4LF5 - chains A and D of the 21 polymer chains in the assembly; structure by X-ray diffraction, 3.75 A resolution.

[Chain A]
Molecule: 16S rRNA
Source organism: Thermus thermophilus
Sequence (1522 nucleotides; row label = number of the first residue in the row; note: 43 numbers in that range are skipped by the numbering (no residue carries them; nothing is unmodelled there); a row labelled like 190A-190L holds insertion residues (190A, then the next letters in order); numbering starts at 0):
     0 UUUGUUGGAGAGUUUGAUCCUGGCUCAGGGUGAACGCUGGCGGCGUGCCU
    50 AAGACAUGCAAGUCGUGCGGG
    73 CCGCGGGGUUUU
    88 ACUCCG
    95 UGGUC
   101 AGCGGCGGACGGGUGAGUAACGCGUGGGU
  129A G
   130 ACCUACCCGGAAGAGGGGGACAACCCGGGGAAACUCGGGCUAAUCCCCCA
   180 UGUGGACCCGC
190A-190L CCCUUGGGGUGU
   191 GUCCAAAGGGCUUU
   216 GCCCGCUUCCGGAUGGGCCCGCGUCCCAUCAGCUAGUUGGUGGGGUAAUG
   266 GCCCACCAAGGCGACGACGGGUAGCCGGUCUGAGAGGAUGGCCGGCCACA
   316 GGGGCACUGAGACACGGGCCCCACUCCUACGGGAGGCAGCAGUUAGGAAU
   366 CUUCCGCAAUGGGCGCAAGCCUGACGGAGCGACGCCGCUUGGAGGAAGAA
   416 GCCCUUCGGGGUGUAAACUCCUGAA
   442 CCCGGGACGAAACCCCCGACGA
   474 GGGGACUGACGGUACCGGG
   494 GUAAUAGCGCCGGCCAACUCCGUGCCAGCAGCCGCGGUAAUACGGAGGGC
   544 GCGAGCGUUACCCGGAUUCACUGGGCGUAAAGGGCGUGUAGGCGGCCUGG
   594 GGCGUCCCAUGUGAAAGACCACGGCUCAACCGUGGGGGAGCGUGGGAUAC
   644 GCUCAGGCUAGACGGUGGGAGAGGGUGGUGGAAUUCCCGGAGUAGCGGUG
   694 AAAUGCGCAGAUACCGGGAGGAACGCCGAUGGCGAAGGCAGCCACCUGGU
   744 CCACCCGUGACGCUGAGGCGCGAAAGCGUGGGGAGCAAACCGGAUUAGAU
   794 ACCCGGGUAGUCCACGCCCUAAACGAUGCGCGCUAGGUCUCUGGGUCU
   848 CCUGGGGGCCGAAGCUAACGCGUUAAGCGCGCCGCCUGGGGAGUACGGCC
   898 GCAAGGCUGAAACUCAAAGGAAUUGACGGGGGCCCGCACAAGCGGUGGAG
   948 CAUGUGGUUUAAUUCGAAGXAACGCGAAGAACCUUACCAGGCCUUGACAU
   998 GCUAGG
 1003A G
  1004 AACCCGGGUGAAAGCCUGGGGUGCCCC
1030A-1030D GCGA
  1031 GGGGAGCCCUAGCACAGGUGCUGCAUGGCCGUCGUCAGCUCGUGCCGUGA
  1081 GGUGUUGGGUUAAGUCCCGCAACGAGCGCAACCCCCGCCGUUAGUUGCCA
  1131 GCGGUUCGGCCGGGCACUCUAACGGGACUGCCCGCGAAA
  1171 GCGGGAGGAAGGAGGGGACGACGUCUGGUCAGCAUGGCCCUUACGGCCUG
  1221 GGCGACACACGUGCUACAAUGCCCACUACAAAGCGAUGCCACCCGGCAAC
  1271 GGGGAGCUAAUCGCAAAAAGGUGGGCCCAGUUCGGAUUGGGGUCUGCAAC
  1321 CCGACCCCAUGAAGCCGGAAUCGCUAGUAAUCGCGGAUCAG
 1361A C
  1362 CAUGCCGCGGUGAAUACGUUCCCGGGCCUUGUACACACXGCCXGUXACGC
  1412 CAUGGGAGCGGGCUCUACCCGAAGUCGCCGGG
  1446 AGCCUACGGG
  1459 CAGGCGCCGAGGGUAGGGCCCGUGACUGGGGCGAAGUCGUAACAAGGUAG
  1509 CUGUACCGGAAGGUGCGGCUGGAU
 1532A C
  1533 CA
  1536 CUCCUUUCU
Not modelled in the structure: 0-4, 1532A, 1536-1538
Modified residues: PSU (pseudouridine-5'-monophosphate) at position 516, 7MG (7N-methyl-8-hydroguanosine-5'-monophosphate) at position 527, M2G (N2-dimethylguanosine-5'-monophosphate) at position 966, 5MC (5-methylcytidine-5'-monophosphate) at position 967, 2MG (2N-methylguanosine-5'-monophosphate) at position 1207, 5MC (5-methylcytidine-5'-monophosphate) at position 1400, 4OC (4n,o2'-methylcytidine-5'-monophosphate) at position 1402, 5MC (5-methylcytidine-5'-monophosphate) at position 1404, 5MC (5-methylcytidine-5'-monophosphate) at position 1407, UR3 (3-methyluridine-5'-monophoshate) at position 1498, PSU (pseudouridine-5'-monophosphate) at position 1540, PSU (pseudouridine-5'-monophosphate) at position 1541
Construct notes: conflict C1533 (A2157 in M26923.1), A1534 (C2158 in M26923.1)
Ion coordination: Mg2+ site 1: U12, G22; Mg2+ site 2 near G21 (its only coordinating residue here); Mg2+ site 3: G61, U62, G105; Mg2+ site 4: C89, U90; Mg2+ site 5 near G107 (its only coordinating residue here); Mg2+ site 6: A116, G117, G289; Mg2+ site 7: C121, G124, U125, G236; Mg2+ site 8 near G183 (its only coordinating residue here); Mg2+ site 9 near A195 (its only coordinating residue here); Mg2+ site 10 near U264 (its only coordinating residue here); Mg2+ site 11: G266, C267, C268; Mg2+ site 12 near C280 (its only coordinating residue here); 6 more K+ sites not listed; 57 more Mg2+ sites not listed
Residues lining bound ligands: hygromycin b (HYG): 5MC_1404, G1405, U1406, 5MC_1407, G1494, U1495, C1496, G1497, UR3_1498, C1543, U1544

[Chain D]
Name: ribosomal protein S4
Source organism: Thermus thermophilus
UniProtKB: P80373 (RS4_THET8); numbering as in UniProt (aligned over 1-209)
Sequence (209 residues; each row starts with the number of its first residue):
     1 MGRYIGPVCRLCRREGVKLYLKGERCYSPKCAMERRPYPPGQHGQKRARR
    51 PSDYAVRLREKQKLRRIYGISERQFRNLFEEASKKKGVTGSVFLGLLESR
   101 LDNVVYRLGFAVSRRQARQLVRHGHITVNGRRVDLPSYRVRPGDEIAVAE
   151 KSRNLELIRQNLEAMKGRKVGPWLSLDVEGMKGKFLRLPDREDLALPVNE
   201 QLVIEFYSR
Not modelled in the structure: 1
Ion coordination: Zn2+: Cys-9, Cys-12, Cys-26, Cys-31; Mg2+: Gly-87, Thr-89
Swiss-Prot annotation at these positions:
  - binding site (Zn(2+)): Cys-9, Cys-12, Cys-26, Cys-31

[How chain A and chain D interact]
Contacting residue pairs (123; chain A residue first):
  A8(A) with Glu-205(D), hydrogen bond to the base; Ser-208(D), hydrogen bond to the base; Arg-209(D), hydrogen bond to the base
  A26(A) with Arg-209(D), sugar contact
  G28(A) with Arg-76(D), salt bridge to the phosphate
  C400(A) with Arg-73(D), salt bridge to the phosphate
  C401(A) with Arg-73(D), salt bridge to the phosphate; Asn-77(D), hydrogen bond to the phosphate
  G402(A) with Gln-74(D), phosphate contact; Leu-135(D), sugar contact; Ser-137(D), hydrogen bond to the phosphate
  C403(A) with Gln-74(D), phosphate contact; Arg-122(D), hydrogen bond to the sugar; Pro-136(D), phosphate contact; Ser-137(D), hydrogen bond to the phosphate
  U404(A) with Gly-2(D), hydrogen bond to the base; Arg-118(D), salt bridge to the phosphate; Arg-122(D), phosphate contact
  U405(A) with Gly-2(D), base contact; Arg-3(D), salt bridge to the phosphate
  G406(A) with Arg-3(D), hydrogen bond to the sugar; Ile-5(D), phosphate contact; Gln-119(D), hydrogen bond to the base
  G407(A) with Arg-3(D), salt bridge to the phosphate; Ile-5(D), phosphate contact; Arg-115(D), salt bridge to the phosphate; Gln-116(D), hydrogen bond to the sugar; Gln-119(D), sugar contact
  A408(A) with Leu-21(D), phosphate contact; Lys-22(D), phosphate contact; Ser-113(D), hydrogen bond to the phosphate; Arg-115(D), phosphate contact; Gln-116(D), hydrogen bond to the sugar
  G409(A) with Lys-22(D), salt bridge to the phosphate; Glu-24(D), phosphate contact; Arg-25(D), phosphate contact
  G410(A) with Arg-25(D), salt bridge to the phosphate; Lys-30(D), salt bridge to the phosphate
  A411(A) with Arg-25(D), salt bridge to the phosphate; Lys-30(D), phosphate contact
  A412(A) with Arg-35(D), salt bridge to the phosphate
  G413(A) with Ala-32(D), base contact; Arg-35(D), hydrogen bond to the base; Arg-36(D), base contact
  C419(A) with Gln-42(D), sugar contact
  G425(A) with Tyr-38(D), phosphate contact; Gln-42(D), base contact; Gln-45(D), hydrogen bond to the sugar
  G426(A) with Tyr-38(D), hydrogen bond to the phosphate; Gly-41(D), phosphate contact; Gln-42(D), hydrogen bond to the sugar
  U427(A) with Arg-13(D), salt bridge to the phosphate; Arg-36(D), salt bridge to the phosphate; Pro-40(D), phosphate contact; Gly-41(D), hydrogen bond to the phosphate
  G428(A) with Pro-7(D), phosphate contact; Arg-10(D), salt bridge to the phosphate; Arg-13(D), phosphate contact; Arg-36(D), hydrogen bond to the sugar
  U429(A) with Arg-13(D), salt bridge to the phosphate; Lys-22(D), hydrogen bond to the sugar; Arg-25(D), sugar contact; Arg-36(D), salt bridge to the phosphate
  A430(A) with Pro-7(D), phosphate contact; Val-8(D), hydrogen bond to the phosphate; Cys-9(D), hydrogen bond to the phosphate
  C436(A) with Glu-156(D), sugar contact; Leu-157(D), sugar contact
  U437(A) with Gln-119(D), base contact; His-123(D), hydrogen bond to the sugar; His-125(D), hydrogen bond to the phosphate; Leu-155(D), sugar contact
  G438(A) with His-123(D), sugar contact; His-125(D), salt bridge to the phosphate
  A439(A) with His-123(D), phosphate contact
  C489(A) with Arg-132(D), salt bridge to the phosphate
  G490(A) with Arg-132(D), salt bridge to the phosphate
  G491(A) with Lys-151(D), phosphate contact
  A496(A) with Gln-119(D), base contact
  C508(A) with Tyr-54(D), sugar contact; Arg-209(D), salt bridge to the phosphate
  A509(A) with Ser-52(D), hydrogen bond to the phosphate; Tyr-54(D), sugar contact; Ala-55(D), sugar contact; Arg-59(D), sugar contact
  C511(A) with His-43(D), hydrogen bond to the base; Lys-46(D), phosphate contact; Arg-49(D), salt bridge to the phosphate
  U512(A) with Gln-42(D), hydrogen bond to the sugar; His-43(D), salt bridge to the phosphate; Lys-46(D), salt bridge to the phosphate; Arg-49(D), salt bridge to the phosphate
  G540(A) with Gln-42(D), base contact
  G541(A) with Gly-41(D), sugar contact; Gln-42(D), hydrogen bond to the sugar
  G542(A) with Arg-10(D), salt bridge to the phosphate; Arg-14(D), hydrogen bond to the phosphate; Pro-40(D), sugar contact; Gly-41(D), sugar contact
  C543(A) with Arg-10(D), salt bridge to the phosphate; Arg-14(D), salt bridge to the phosphate; Arg-59(D), hydrogen bond to the phosphate
  G544(A) with Arg-59(D), salt bridge to the phosphate; Gln-62(D), hydrogen bond to the phosphate; Arg-66(D), salt bridge to the phosphate
  C545(A) with Lys-61(D), salt bridge to the phosphate; Gln-62(D), hydrogen bond to the phosphate; Arg-65(D), salt bridge to the phosphate; Glu-72(D), phosphate contact
  G546(A) with Tyr-4(D), base contact; Arg-65(D), salt bridge to the phosphate; Ser-71(D), phosphate contact; Glu-72(D), hydrogen bond to the phosphate; Arg-73(D), hydrogen bond to the phosphate
  A547(A) with Gly-2(D), hydrogen bond to the phosphate
  C612(A) with Lys-84(D), phosphate contact
  C613(A) with Lys-84(D), phosphate contact
  G616(A) with Arg-141(D), salt bridge to the phosphate
  U619(A) with Val-133(D), base contact; Asp-134(D), hydrogen bond to the base; Leu-135(D), base contact
  C620(A) with Leu-135(D), sugar contact; Tyr-138(D), sugar contact
Also at the interface, not in a pair above, chain A (50 interface residues in all): C435
Also at the interface, not in a pair above, chain D (69 interface residues in all): Glu-34, Arg-57, Leu-58, Arg-100, Phe-206

[In short]
The interface between chain A and chain D involves 50 residues on one side and 69 on the other, with 36
hydrogen bonds and 34 salt bridges. Among the polar pairs are A8(A)/Glu-205(D), A8(A)/Ser-208(D) and
A8(A)/Arg-209(D). Ligands of chain A: hygromycin b.
Here chain A is 16S rRNA and chain D is ribosomal protein S4, both from Thermus thermophilus. Entry 4LF5
(Crystal Structure of 30S ribosomal subunit from Thermus thermophilus) was determined by X-ray diffraction.
